PDB entry 8R2U | X-ray diffraction, 2.41 A resolution | chains A and C

[Chain A (and C)]
Protein: Phenol 2-monooxygenase
Source organism: Trametes versicolor
Notes: chain C of this document is another copy of the same molecule, construct and numbering; everything in this record applies to it too
Sequence (624 residues; numbered 1 to 624; the number before each row is that of its first residue):
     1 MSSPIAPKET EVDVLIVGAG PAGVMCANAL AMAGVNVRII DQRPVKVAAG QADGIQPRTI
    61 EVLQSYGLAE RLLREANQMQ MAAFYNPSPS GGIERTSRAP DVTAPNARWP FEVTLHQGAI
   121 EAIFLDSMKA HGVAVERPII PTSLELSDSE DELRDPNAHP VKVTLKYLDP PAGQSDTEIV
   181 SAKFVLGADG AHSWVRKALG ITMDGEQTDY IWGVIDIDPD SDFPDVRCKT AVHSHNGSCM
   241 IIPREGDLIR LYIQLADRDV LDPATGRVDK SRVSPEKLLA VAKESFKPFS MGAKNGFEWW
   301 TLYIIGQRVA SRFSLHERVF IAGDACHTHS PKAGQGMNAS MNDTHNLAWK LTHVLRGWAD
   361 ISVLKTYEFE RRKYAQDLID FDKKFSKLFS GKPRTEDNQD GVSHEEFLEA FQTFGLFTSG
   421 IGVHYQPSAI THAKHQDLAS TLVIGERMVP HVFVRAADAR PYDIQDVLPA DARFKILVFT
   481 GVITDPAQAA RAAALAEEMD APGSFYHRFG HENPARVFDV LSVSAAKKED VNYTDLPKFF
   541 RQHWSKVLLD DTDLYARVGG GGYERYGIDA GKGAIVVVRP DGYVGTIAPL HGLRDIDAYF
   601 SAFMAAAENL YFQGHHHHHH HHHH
Unresolved in the structure: 1-4, 607-624
Small-molecule neighbours: FAD (flavin-adenine dinucleotide): V17, G18, G20, P21, A22, D41, Q42, R43, Q51, A52, Q117, I139, I140, P141, A188, D189, G190, W194, V214, R250, Y252, W299, T301, Y303, A322, G323, D324, M337, S340
What the authors report for this chain:
  - binding site for flavin-adenine dinucleotide: Y252 (from molecular simulation)

[How chain A and chain C interact]
Pairs across the interface (59; chain A residue first):
  E70(A) - E70(C)
  E70(A) - R74(C)  salt bridge
  R74(A) - E70(C)  salt bridge
  Q78(A) - R460(C)  hydrogen bond
  Q80(A) - D458(C)
  Q80(A) - L554(C)
  M81(A) - D458(C)
  M81(A) - A459(C)  hydrophobic
  M81(A) - K528(C)
  M81(A) - L554(C)  hydrophobic
  R95(A) - N532(C)  hydrogen bond
  R98(A) - A456(C)
  R98(A) - K528(C)  hydrogen bond (side chain-backbone)
  R98(A) - N532(C)
  V102(A) - Y555(C)  hydrogen bond (backbone-side chain)
  T103(A) - Y555(C)
  A104(A) - Y555(C)  hydrogen bond (backbone-side chain)
  P105(A) - R557(C)
  A107(A) - R557(C)  hydrogen bond (backbone-side chain)
  R108(A) - R557(C)
  P110(A) - Y555(C)  hydrophobic
  P110(A) - R557(C)
  P224(A) - N532(C)
  P224(A) - Y533(C)
  P224(A) - T534(C)
  R227(A) - A457(C)
  R227(A) - D458(C)
  R227(A) - W544(C)
  C228(A) - A457(C)
  G246(A) - W544(C)
  D247(A) - H543(C)  salt bridge
  D247(A) - W544(C)  hydrogen bond
  A456(A) - R98(C)
  A457(A) - R227(C)
  A457(A) - C228(C)
  D458(A) - Q80(C)
  D458(A) - R227(C)
  R460(A) - Q78(C)  hydrogen bond
  K528(A) - M81(C)
  K528(A) - R98(C)  hydrogen bond (backbone-side chain)
  N532(A) - R95(C)  hydrogen bond
  N532(A) - P224(C)
  Y533(A) - P224(C)
  T534(A) - P224(C)
  H543(A) - D247(C)  salt bridge
  W544(A) - R227(C)
  W544(A) - G246(C)
  W544(A) - D247(C)  hydrogen bond
  L554(A) - Q80(C)
  Y555(A) - P100(C)  hydrophobic
  Y555(A) - V102(C)  hydrogen bond (side chain-backbone)
  Y555(A) - T103(C)
  Y555(A) - A104(C)  hydrogen bond (side chain-backbone)
  Y555(A) - P105(C)  hydrophobic
  Y555(A) - P110(C)  hydrophobic
  R557(A) - P105(C)
  R557(A) - A107(C)  hydrogen bond (side chain-backbone)
  R557(A) - R108(C)
  R557(A) - P110(C)
Also at the interface, not in a pair above, chain A (41 interface residues in all): A76, P100, S221, D222, F223, V226, A459, P461, E529
Also at the interface, not in a pair above, chain C (40 interface residues in all): S221, D222, F223, V226, P461, E529

[Overview]
41 residues of chain A and 40 residues of chain C are in contact, with 14 hydrogen bonds and 4 salt bridges.
Among the polar pairs are E70(A)-R74(C), D247(A)-H543(C) and Q78(A)-R460(C). Bound to chain A: flavin-adenine
dinucleotide. The paper reports a binding site for flavin-adenine dinucleotide at Y252(A).
Chain A and chain C are both Phenol 2-monooxygenase (Trametes versicolor); the structure, Crystal structure of
hydroquinone-2-hydroxylase from Trametes versicolor (TvMNX3), was determined by X-ray diffraction (same
publication as 8R2T, 8R2V, 8R2W and 8R2X).
